Entry 7NDR (X-ray diffraction, 1.97 A resolution); this record covers chains C and F of the 6 polymer chains in the assembly.

# Chain C (and F)
Protein: Tripartite tricarboxylate transporter substrate binding protein
Organism: Comamonas sp
Notes: chain F of this document is another copy of the same molecule, construct and numbering; everything in this record applies to it too
Reference sequence: A0A5N7XFM8 (A0A5N7XFM8_COMSP); residues 19-314 here correspond to UniProt positions 27-322 (UniProt number = residue number + 8)
Amino-acid sequence (314 residues; each row starts with the number of its first residue):
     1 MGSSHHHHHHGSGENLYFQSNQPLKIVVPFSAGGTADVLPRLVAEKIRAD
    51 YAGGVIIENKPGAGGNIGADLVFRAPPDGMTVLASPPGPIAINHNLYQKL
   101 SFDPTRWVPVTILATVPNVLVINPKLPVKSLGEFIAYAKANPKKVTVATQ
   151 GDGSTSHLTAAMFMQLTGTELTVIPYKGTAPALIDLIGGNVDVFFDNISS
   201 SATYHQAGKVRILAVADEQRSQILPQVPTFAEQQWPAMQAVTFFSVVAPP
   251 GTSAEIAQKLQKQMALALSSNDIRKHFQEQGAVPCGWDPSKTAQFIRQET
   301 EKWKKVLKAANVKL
Disordered / not traced: 1-20, 313-314 (chain F: 1-19, 313-314)
Differences from the reference sequence: initiating methionine (1); expression tag (2-18)

# Chain C / chain F interface
Contacting residue pairs (20; chain C residue first):
  Pro142(C) with Asn190(F)
  Lys143(C) with Asp185(F), salt bridge; Asn190(F)
  Lys144(C) with Gly188(F), hydrogen bond (side chain-backbone); Gly189(F); Asn190(F), hydrogen bond
  Thr172(C) with Ile174(F)
  Val173(C) with Ile174(F); Pro175(F)
  Ile174(C) with Thr172(F); Val173(F); Ile174(F), hydrophobic
  Pro175(C) with Pro175(F)
  Asp185(C) with Lys143(F), salt bridge
  Gly188(C) with Lys144(F), hydrogen bond (backbone-side chain)
  Gly189(C) with Lys144(F)
  Asn190(C) with Pro142(F); Lys143(F); Lys144(F), hydrogen bond
  Asn311(C) with Lys177(F), hydrogen bond (backbone-side chain)
Interface residues without a listed pair, chain C (13 interface residues in all): Val312
Interface residues without a listed pair, chain F (13 interface residues in all): Tyr176

# Overview
The chain C/chain F interface involves 13 residues from each chain, with 5 hydrogen bonds and 2 salt bridges.
Polar pairs include Lys143(C)-Asp185(F), Lys144(C)-Gly188(F) and Lys144(C)-Asn190(F).
Both chains are Tripartite tricarboxylate transporter substrate binding protein (Comamonas sp). Entry 7NDR
(Crystal structure of TphC in an open conformation) was determined by X-ray diffraction together with 7NDS
from the same study.
